Entry 7KZ9 (X-ray diffraction, 1.90 A resolution); this record covers chain A.

Chain A:
Name: Peptide/nickel transport system substrate-binding protein AapF
Source organism: Pseudomonas sp. PDC86
Notes: fragment: substrate-binding proteins, SBPs
UniProtKB: A0A1H3V8R8 (A0A1H3V8R8_9PSED); numbering as in UniProt (aligned over 27-504)
Amino-acid sequence (491 residues; numbered 14 to 504; the number before each row is that of its first residue):
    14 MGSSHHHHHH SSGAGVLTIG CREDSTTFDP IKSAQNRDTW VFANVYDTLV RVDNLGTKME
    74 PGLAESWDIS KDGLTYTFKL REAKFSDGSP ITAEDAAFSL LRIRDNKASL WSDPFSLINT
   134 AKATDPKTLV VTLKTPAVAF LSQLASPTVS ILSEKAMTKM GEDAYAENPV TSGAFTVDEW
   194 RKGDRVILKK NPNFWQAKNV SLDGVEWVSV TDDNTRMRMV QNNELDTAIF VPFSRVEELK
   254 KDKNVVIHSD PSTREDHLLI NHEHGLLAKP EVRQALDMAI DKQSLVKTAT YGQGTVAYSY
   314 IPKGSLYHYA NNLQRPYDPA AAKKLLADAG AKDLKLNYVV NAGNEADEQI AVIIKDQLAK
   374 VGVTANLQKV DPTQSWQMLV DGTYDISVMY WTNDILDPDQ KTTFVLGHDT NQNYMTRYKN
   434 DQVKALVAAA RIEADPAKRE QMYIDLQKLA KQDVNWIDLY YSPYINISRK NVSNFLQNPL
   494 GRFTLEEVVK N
Disordered / not traced: 14-26
Differences from the reference sequence: initiating methionine (14); expression tag (15-26)
Ligand contacts: XN7 (N,N~2~-bis(2-hydroxyethyl)glycinamide): Ala-47, Gln-48, Asn-49, Thr-52, Trp-124, Trp-389, Met-402, Tyr-403, Trp-404, Thr-405, Asn-406, Asp-407, Gln-413, Tyr-427
Reported in the primary citation:
  - binding site for XN7: Ala-47, Asn-49, Trp-124, Trp-389, Met-402, Tyr-403, Trp-404, Thr-405, Asp-407, Gln-413
  - mutagenesis - N49P, W389A, W404A, T405P: abolished signaling in response to XN7
  - mutagenesis - Y403A, T405A, D407A: decreased signaling in response to XN7
  - mutagenesis - T405A, D407A: decreased binding to XN7
  - mutagenesis - N49P, W389A, W404A, T405P: abolished signaling in response to HEHEAA
  - mutagenesis - Y403A, T405A, D407A: decreased signaling in response to HEHEAA
  - specificity-determining residues: Thr-161

Summary:
Chain A binds compound XN7. The paper reports a binding site for XN7 at Ala-47, Asn-49 and Trp-124 among
others; N49P, W389A and W404A, among others, abolish signaling in response to XN7; 7 substitutions were tested
in all.
Chain A is Peptide/nickel transport system substrate-binding protein AapF (Pseudomonas sp. PDC86); the
structure, Crystal structure of Pseudomonas sp. PDC86 substrate-binding protein Aapf in complex with a
signaling molecule HEHEAA, was determined by X-ray diffraction, deposited together with 7KZ8.
